PDB entry 3OEH | X-ray diffraction, 3.00 A resolution | chains F and G of the 9 polymer chains in the assembly

[Chain F]
Protein: ATP synthase subunit beta
From: Saccharomyces cerevisiae
Notes: EC 3.6.3.14
UniProt: P00830 (ATPB_YEAST); residues 3-478 here correspond to UniProt positions 36-511 (UniProt number = residue number + 33)
Sequence (484 residues; each row starts with the number of its first residue; numbers below 1 keep their minus sign (Ala-5 is residue -5)):
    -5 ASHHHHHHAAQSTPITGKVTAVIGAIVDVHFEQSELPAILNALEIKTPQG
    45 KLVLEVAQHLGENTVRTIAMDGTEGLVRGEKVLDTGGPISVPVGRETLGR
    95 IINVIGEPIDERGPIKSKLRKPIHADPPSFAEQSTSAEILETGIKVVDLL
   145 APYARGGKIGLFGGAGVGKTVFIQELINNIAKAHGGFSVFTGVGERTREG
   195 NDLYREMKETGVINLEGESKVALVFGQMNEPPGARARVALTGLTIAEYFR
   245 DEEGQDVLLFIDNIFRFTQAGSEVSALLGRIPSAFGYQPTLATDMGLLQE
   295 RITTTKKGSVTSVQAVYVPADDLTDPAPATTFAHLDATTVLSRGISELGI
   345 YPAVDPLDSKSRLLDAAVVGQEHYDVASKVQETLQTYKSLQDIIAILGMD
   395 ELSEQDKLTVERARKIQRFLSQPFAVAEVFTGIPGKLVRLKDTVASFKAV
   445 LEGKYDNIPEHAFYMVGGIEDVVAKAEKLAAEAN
Disordered / not traced: -5 to 6, 476-478
Differences from the reference sequence: expression tag (-5 to 2); engineered mutation Phe279 (Val312 in P00830)
Metal / ion sites: Mg2+: Thr164 (together with AMP-PNP)
Ligand contacts:
  - AMP-PNP (ANP; phosphoaminophosphonic acid-adenylate ester), molecule 1: Gly158, Ala159, Gly160, Val161, Gly162, Lys163, Thr164, Val165, Glu189, Arg190, Glu193, Tyr311, Tyr345, Pro346, Phe418, Ala421, Phe424, Thr425
  - AMP-PNP (ANP), molecule 2: Ser355, Arg356, Tyr368
UniProt features mapped onto this chain:
  - binding site (ATP): Gly157 to Thr164
  - modified residue: Thr79 (Phosphothreonine), Thr204 (Phosphothreonine), Ser340 (Phosphoserine)

[Chain G]
Protein: ATP synthase subunit gamma
From: Saccharomyces cerevisiae
Notes: EC 3.6.3.14
UniProt: P38077 (ATPG_YEAST); residues 1-278 here correspond to UniProt positions 34-311 (UniProt number = residue number + 33)
Sequence (278 residues; row label = number of the first residue in the row):
     1 ATLKEVEMRLKSIKNIEKITKTMKIVASTRLSKAEKAKISAKKMDEAEQL
    51 FYKNAETKNLDVEATETGAPKELIVAITSDKGLCGSIHSQLAKAVRRHLN
   101 DQPNADIVTIGDKIKMQLLRTHPNNIKLSINGIGKDAPTFQESALIADKL
   151 LSVMKAGTYPKISIFYNDPVSSLSFEPSEKPIFNAKTIEQSPSFGKFEID
   201 TDANVPRDLFEYTLANQMLTAMAQGYAAEISARRNAMDNASKNAGDMINR
   251 YSILYNRTRQAVITNELVDIITGASSLG
Disordered / not traced: 61-70, 277-278

[Chain F / chain G interface]
Pairs across the interface - 15 pairs, chain F then chain G:
  Ile275(F) with Thr272(G)
  Asp386(F) with Arg9(G), salt bridge
  Ala389(F) with Asn243(G); Met247(G), hydrophobic
  Ile390(F) with Ile16(G), hydrophobic; Ala240(G); Ala244(G), hydrophobic; Met247(G), hydrophobic
  Leu391(F) with Leu83(G), hydrophobic
  Asp394(F) with Gly85(G); Ser86(G)
  Glu395(F) with Gly82(G); Leu83(G), hydrogen bond (side chain-backbone)
  Glu398(F) with Gln117(G); Arg120(G)
Other interface residues (no listed pair), chain F (10 interface residues in all): Pro276, Lys401
Other interface residues (no listed pair), chain G (16 interface residues in all): Cys84, Ser89, Asn239

[Overview]
The interface between chain F and chain G involves 10 residues on one side and 16 on the other, with 1
hydrogen bond and 1 salt bridge. Polar contacts include Asp386(F)-Arg9(G) and Glu395(F)-Leu83(G). Chain F
binds AMP-PNP.
Here chain F is ATP synthase subunit beta and chain G is ATP synthase subunit gamma, both from Saccharomyces
cerevisiae. Entry 3OEH (Structure of four mutant forms of yeast F1 ATPase: beta-V279F) was determined by X-ray
diffraction (same publication as 3OE7 and 3OFN).
